1PBD - chain A; structure by X-ray diffraction, 2.30 A resolution.

# Chain A
Protein: P-hydroxybenzoate hydroxylase
Organism: Pseudomonas fluorescens
Notes: EC 1.14.13.2
UniProt: P00438 (PHHY_PSEFL); residues 1-394 here = UniProt positions 1-394
Amino-acid sequence (394 residues; row label = number of the first residue in the row):
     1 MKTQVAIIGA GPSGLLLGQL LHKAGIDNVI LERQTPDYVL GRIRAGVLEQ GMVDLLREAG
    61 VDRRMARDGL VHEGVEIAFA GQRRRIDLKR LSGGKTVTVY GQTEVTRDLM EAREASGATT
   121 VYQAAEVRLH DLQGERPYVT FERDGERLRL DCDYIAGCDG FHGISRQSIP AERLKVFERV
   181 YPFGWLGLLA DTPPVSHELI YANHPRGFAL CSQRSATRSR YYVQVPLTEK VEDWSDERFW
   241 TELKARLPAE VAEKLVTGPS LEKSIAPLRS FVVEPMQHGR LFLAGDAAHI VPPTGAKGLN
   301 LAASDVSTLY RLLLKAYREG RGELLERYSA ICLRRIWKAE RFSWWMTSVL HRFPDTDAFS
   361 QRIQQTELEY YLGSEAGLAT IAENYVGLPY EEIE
Unresolved in the structure: 392-394
Construct notes: conflict S116 (Cys in P00438)
Residues lining bound ligands:
  - FAD (flavin-adenine dinucleotide): I8, G9, A10, G11, P12, S13, G14, L31, E32, R33, Q34, V39, R42, R44, A45, G46, V47, Q102, V127, C158, D159, G160, H162, G163, I164, Y222, A266, A284, G285, D286, P293, A296, K297, G298, L299, N300, A302
  - 4-aminobenzoic acid (PAB): R44, A45, G46, V47, W185, L199, Y201, L210, S212, Q213, R214, R220, Y222, P293, T294, G295, A296
UniProt features mapped onto this chain:
  - binding site (FAD): S13, E32, R42 to V47, Q102, D286, L299, N300
  - binding site (substrate): Y201, S212 to R214, Y222, P293
  - site (Important for catalytic activity): Y201, Y385

# In short
Bound to chain A: flavin-adenine dinucleotide and 4-aminobenzoic acid. From UniProt: 12 FAD-binding residues
and 6 substrate-binding residues.
Chain A is P-hydroxybenzoate hydroxylase (Pseudomonas fluorescens); the structure, Crystal structures of
wild-type P-hydroxybenzoate hydroxylase complexed with 4-aminobenzoate, 2,4-dihydroxybenzoate and
2-hydroxy-4-aminobenzoate and of the try222ala ..., was determined by X-ray diffraction (same publication as
1PBB, 1PBC and 1PBF).
